8UZ2 - chains F and G of the 9 polymer chains in the assembly; structure by electron microscopy, 3.18 A resolution.

Chain F:
Name: Biotin carboxyl carrier protein of acetyl-CoA carboxylase
From: Escherichia coli
UniProtKB: P0ABD8 (BCCP_ECOLI); residues 80-156 here = UniProt positions 80-156
Sequence (77 residues; numbered 80 to 156; the number before each row is that of its first residue):
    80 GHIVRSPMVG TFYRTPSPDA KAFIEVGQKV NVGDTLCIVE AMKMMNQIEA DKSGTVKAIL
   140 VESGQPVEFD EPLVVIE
Covalent attachments: biotin (BTN) linked to Lys122
Residues lining bound ligands: biotin (BTN): Tyr92, Pro97, Met124
Swiss-Prot annotation at these positions:
  - modified residue: Lys122 (N6-biotinyllysine)

Chain G:
Name: Biotin carboxylase
From: Escherichia coli
Notes: EC 6.3.4.14
UniProtKB: P24182 (ACCC_ECOLI); numbering as in UniProt (aligned over 1-446)
Sequence (446 residues; numbered 1 to 446; the number before each row is that of its first residue):
     1 MLDKIVIANR GEIALRILRA CKELGIKTVA VHSSADRDLK HVLLADETVC IGPAPSVKSY
    61 LNIPAIISAA EITGAVAIHP GYGFLSENAN FAEQVERSGF IFIGPKAETI RLMGDKVSAI
   121 AAMKKAGVPC VPGSDGPLGD DMDKNRAIAK RIGYPVIIKA SGGGGGRGMR VVRGDAELAQ
   181 SISMTRAEAK AAFSNDMVYM EKYLENPRHV EIQVLADGQG NAIYLAERDC SMQRRHQKVV
   241 EEAPAPGITP ELRRYIGERC AKACVDIGYR GAGTFEFLFE NGEFYFIEMN TRIQVEHPVT
   301 EMITGVDLIK EQLRIAAGQP LSIKQEEVHV RGHAVECRIN AEDPNTFLPS PGKITRFHAP
   361 GGFGVRWESH IYAGYTVPPY YDSMIGKLIC YGENRDVAIA RMKNALQELI IDGIKTNVDL
   421 QIRIMNDENF QHGGTNIHYL EKKLGL
Bound ions: Mg2+: Glu276, Glu288 (together with ADP)
Residues lining bound ligands: ADP (adenosine-5'-diphosphate): Lys116, Val131, Ile157, Lys159, Gly163, Gly164, Gly165, Gly166, Arg167, Met169, Glu201, Lys202, Tyr203, Leu204, Pro207, His209, Gln233, His236, Glu276, Leu278, Ile287, Glu288, Ile437
Swiss-Prot annotation at these positions:
  - active site: Arg292
  - binding site (ATP): Lys116, Lys159, Gly165, Gly166, Glu201 to Leu204, His209, His236, Glu276, Glu288
  - binding site (hydrogencarbonate): Lys238, Arg292, Val295, Arg338
  - binding site (Mg(2+)): Glu276, Glu288, Asn290
  - binding site (Mn(2+)): Glu276, Glu288, Asn290
  - binding site (biotin): Arg338
  - mutagenesis: Arg19 (R19E: Loss of homodimerization. No effect on ATP binding), Glu23 (E23R: Loss of homodimerization. No effect on ATP binding), Glu296 (E296A: Severe reduction in catalytic activity), Arg338 (R338A: Severe reduction in catalytic activity), Phe363 (F363A: Loss of homodimerization. No effect on ATP binding), Arg366 (R366E: Loss of homodimerization. No effect on ATP binding)

Chain F / chain G interface:
Contacting residue pairs (18; chain F residue first):
  Val88(F) - Val49(G)  hydrophobic
  Val88(F) - Cys50(G)
  Val88(F) - Ile51(G)  hydrophobic
  Val88(F) - Ser68(G)
  Val88(F) - Ile72(G)  hydrophobic
  Gly89(F) - Ile72(G)
  Ala120(F) - Ser68(G)
  Met121(F) - Pro64(G)
  Met121(F) - Ser68(G)
  Met121(F) - Glu71(G)  hydrogen bond (backbone-side chain)
  Pro145(F) - Ile72(G)  hydrophobic
  Glu147(F) - Thr48(G)
  Glu147(F) - Val49(G)
  Glu147(F) - Cys50(G)
  Phe148(F) - Cys50(G)  hydrogen bond (backbone-backbone)
  Phe148(F) - Ile51(G)
  Phe148(F) - Gly52(G)
  Phe148(F) - Pro53(G)  hydrophobic
Interface residues without a listed pair, chain F (11 interface residues in all): Thr90, Lys122, Val146, Asp149
Interface residues without a listed pair, chain G (13 interface residues in all): Arg37, Ile67, Ala69

In short:
11 residues of chain F and 13 residues of chain G are in contact, with 2 hydrogen bonds. Among the polar pairs
are Met121(F)-Glu71(G) and Phe148(F)-Cys50(G). Bound to chain G: ADP. Covalently linked biotin: at Lys122(F).
Here chain F is Biotin carboxyl carrier protein of acetyl-CoA carboxylase and chain G is Biotin carboxylase,
both from Escherichia coli. Entry 8UZ2 (E. coli acetyl-CoA carboxylase, narrow helical local reconstruction,
3.18 Angstrom) was determined by electron microscopy.
